Entry 8UUZ (electron microscopy, 3.77 A resolution); this record covers chains A and B.

# Chain A (and B)
Name: DNA-binding response regulator
Source organism: Campylobacter jejuni
Notes: chain B of this document is another copy of the same molecule, construct and numbering; everything in this record applies to it too
UniProtKB: A0A3H9R6A1 (A0A3H9R6A1_CAMJU); residue numbers follow UniProt; this construct covers 2-223
Amino-acid sequence (224 residues; each row starts with the number of its first residue; numbering starts at 0):
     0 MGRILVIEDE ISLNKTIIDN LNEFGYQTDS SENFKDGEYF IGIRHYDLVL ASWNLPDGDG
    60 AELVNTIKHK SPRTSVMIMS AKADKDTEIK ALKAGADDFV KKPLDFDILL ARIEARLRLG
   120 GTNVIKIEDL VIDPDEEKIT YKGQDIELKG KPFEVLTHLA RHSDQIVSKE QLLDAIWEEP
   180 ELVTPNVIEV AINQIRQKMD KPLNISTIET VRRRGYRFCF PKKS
Unresolved in the structure: 121-125, 144-150, 162-223
Sequence notes: initiating methionine (0); expression tag (1)

# How chain A and chain B interact
Contacting residue pairs (28):
  Ile88(A) - Ile107(B)  hydrophobic
  Leu91(A) - Arg115(B)
  Lys92(A) - Ala110(B)
  Lys92(A) - Arg111(B)
  Lys92(A) - Ala114(B)
  Lys92(A) - Arg115(B)
  Lys92(A) - Leu116(B)
  Ala93(A) - Leu116(B)
  Gly94(A) - Arg115(B)  hydrogen bond (backbone-backbone)
  Gly94(A) - Leu116(B)
  Ile107(A) - Ile88(B)  hydrophobic
  Ala110(A) - Lys92(B)
  Arg111(A) - Lys92(B)
  Ala114(A) - Lys92(B)
  Arg115(A) - Leu91(B)
  Arg115(A) - Lys92(B)
  Arg115(A) - Gly94(B)  hydrogen bond (backbone-backbone)
  Leu116(A) - Lys92(B)
  Leu116(A) - Ala93(B)
  Leu116(A) - Gly94(B)
  Gly120(A) - Gly120(B)
  Lys137(A) - Pro151(B)
  Lys137(A) - Phe152(B)
  Gly142(A) - Gly142(B)
  Gln143(A) - Gly142(B)
  Gln143(A) - Gln143(B)
  Pro151(A) - Lys137(B)
  Phe152(A) - Lys137(B)
Interface residues without a listed pair, chain A (18 interface residues in all): Lys84
Interface residues without a listed pair, chain B (18 interface residues in all): Lys84

# In short
Chain A and chain B each contribute 18 residues to their interface; the contacts include 2 hydrogen bonds. The
hydrogen-bonded pair Gly94(A)-Arg115(B) is a backbone contact.
Chain A and chain B are both DNA-binding response regulator (Campylobacter jejuni); the structure,
Campylobacter jejuni CosR apo form, was determined by electron microscopy together with 8UVK and 8UVX from the
same study.
